Entry 5F1V (X-ray diffraction, 2.20 A resolution); this record covers chains A and C of the 4 polymer chains in the assembly.

Chain A (and C):
Name: 4-hydroxy-tetrahydrodipicolinate synthase
Organism: Campylobacter jejuni
Notes: EC 4.3.3.7; chain C of this document is another copy of the same molecule, construct and numbering; everything in this record applies to it too
UniProtKB: Q9PPB4 (DAPA_CAMJE); numbering as in UniProt (aligned over 2-298)
Chain sequence (297 residues; each row starts with the number of its first residue):
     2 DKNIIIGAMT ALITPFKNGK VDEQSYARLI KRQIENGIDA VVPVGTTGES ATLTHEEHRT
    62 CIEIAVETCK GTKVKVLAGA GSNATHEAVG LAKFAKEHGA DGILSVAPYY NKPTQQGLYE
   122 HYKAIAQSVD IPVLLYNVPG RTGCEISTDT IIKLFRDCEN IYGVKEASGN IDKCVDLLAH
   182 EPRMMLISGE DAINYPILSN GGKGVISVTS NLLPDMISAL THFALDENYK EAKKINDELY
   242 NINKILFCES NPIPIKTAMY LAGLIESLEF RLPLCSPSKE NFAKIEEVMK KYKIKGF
Disordered / not traced: 2
Modified positions: Lys166 ((2S)-2-amino-6-[(1-hydroxy-1-oxo-propan-2-ylidene)amino]hexanoic acid; KPI)
Residues lining bound ligands:
  - bis-Lysine (3VN; (2R,5R)-2,5-diamino-2,5-bis(4-aminobutyl)hexanedioic acid), molecule 1: Ser51, Ala52, Leu54, Thr55, His56, His59, Asn84, Ala85, Glu88, Tyr110
  - bis-Lysine (3VN), molecule 2: Val67, Cys70, Lys71, Gly72, Thr73, Lys74, Val75, Lys76, Gly100, Ala101, Asp102
Swiss-Prot annotation at these positions:
  - active site: Tyr137 (Proton donor/acceptor), Lys166 (Schiff-base intermediate with substrate)
  - binding site (pyruvate): Thr48, Ile207
  - site (Part of a proton relay during catalysis): Thr47, Tyr111

Chain A / chain C interface:
Contacting residue pairs - 58 pairs, chain A then chain C:
  Thr47(A) with Tyr111(C), hydrogen bond
  Ser51(A) with Tyr111(C)
  Ala52(A) with Asn84(C); Ala85(C); Glu88(C); Asn112(C)
  Thr53(A) with Ala85(C); His87(C), hydrogen bond (backbone-side chain)
  Asn84(A) with Ala52(C); Pro274(C)
  Ala85(A) with Ala52(C)
  Thr86(A) with Leu273(C), hydrogen bond (side chain-backbone); Pro274(C)
  His87(A) with Thr53(C), hydrogen bond (side chain-backbone)
  Glu88(A) with Ala52(C)
  Val107(A) with Tyr111(C)
  Pro109(A) with Pro274(C), hydrophobic
  Tyr110(A) with Tyr110(C), hydrophobic; Tyr111(C), hydrophobic
  Tyr111(A) with Thr47(C), hydrogen bond; Val107(C); Tyr110(C), hydrophobic; Arg142(C), hydrogen bond (backbone-side chain)
  Asn112(A) with Ala52(C); Arg142(C), hydrogen bond (backbone-side chain); Pro274(C); Leu275(C)
  Lys113(A) with Arg142(C); Ser251(C), hydrogen bond (backbone-side chain)
  Pro114(A) with Pro274(C)
  Thr115(A) with Glu250(C); Cys276(C)
  Gly118(A) with Pro274(C); Cys276(C)
  Glu121(A) with Leu273(C)
  His122(A) with Pro274(C)
  Gly141(A) with Lys113(C), hydrogen bond (backbone-side chain); Gly144(C)
  Arg142(A) with Tyr111(C), hydrogen bond (side chain-backbone); Asn112(C); Lys113(C); Thr143(C)
  Thr143(A) with Arg142(C)
  Gly144(A) with Gly141(C)
  Glu250(A) with Thr115(C)
  Ser251(A) with Lys113(C), hydrogen bond (side chain-backbone)
  Leu273(A) with Thr86(C), hydrogen bond (backbone-side chain); Glu121(C)
  Pro274(A) with Asn84(C); Thr86(C); Pro109(C), hydrophobic; Asn112(C); Pro114(C), hydrophobic; Gly118(C); His122(C)
  Leu275(A) with Asn112(C)
  Cys276(A) with Thr115(C); Gly118(C)
Other interface residues (no listed pair), chain A (36 interface residues in all): Thr55, Gln117, Tyr137, Asn252, Ile254, Arg272
Other interface residues (no listed pair), chain C (34 interface residues in all): Thr55, Gln117, Tyr137, Val139, Ile254

Summary:
The interface between chain A and chain C involves 36 residues on one side and 34 on the other; the contacts
include 12 hydrogen bonds. Among the polar pairs are Thr47(A)-Tyr111(C), Thr53(A)-His87(C) and
Thr86(A)-Leu273(C). Chain A binds bis-Lysine.
Chain A and chain C are both 4-hydroxy-tetrahydrodipicolinate synthase (Campylobacter jejuni); the structure,
biomimetic design results in a potent allosteric inhibitor of dihydrodipicolinate synthase from Campylobacter
jejuni, was determined by X-ray diffraction, deposited together with 5F1U.
